Entry 7WQJ (X-ray diffraction, 2.75 A resolution); this record covers chains A and B.

# Chain A (and B)
Protein: 3C-like proteinase
Source organism: Middle East respiratory syndrome-related coronavirus
Notes: EC 3.4.19.12, 3.4.22.69; chain B of this document is another copy of the same molecule, construct and numbering; everything in this record applies to it too
UniProt: T2BB45 (T2BB45_MERS); residues 2-301 here correspond to UniProt positions 3249-3548 (UniProt number = residue number + 3247)
Amino-acid sequence (300 residues; each row starts with the number of its first residue):
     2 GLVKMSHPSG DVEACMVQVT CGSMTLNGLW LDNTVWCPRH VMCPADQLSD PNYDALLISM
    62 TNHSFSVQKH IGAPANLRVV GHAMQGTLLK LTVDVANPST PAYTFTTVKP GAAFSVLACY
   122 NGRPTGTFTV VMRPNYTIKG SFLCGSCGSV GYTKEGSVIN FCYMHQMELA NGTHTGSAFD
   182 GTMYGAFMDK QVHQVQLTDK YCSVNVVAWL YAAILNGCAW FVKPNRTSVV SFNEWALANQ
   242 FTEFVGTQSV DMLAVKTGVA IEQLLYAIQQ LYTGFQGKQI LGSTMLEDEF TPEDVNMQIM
Unresolved in the structure: 2 (chain B: fully traced)
Residues lining bound ligands: 80I ([(3S)-3-[[(2S)-2-[(4-methoxy-1H-indol-2-yl)carbonylamino]-4-methyl-pentanoyl]amino]-2-oxidanylidene-4-[(3R)-2-oxidanylidene-3,4-dihydropyrrol-3-yl]butyl] dihydrogen phosphate): His-41, Leu-49, Phe-143, Leu-144, Cys-145, Gly-146, Ser-147, Cys-148, His-166, Gln-167, Met-168, Glu-169, His-175, Asp-190, Lys-191, Gln-192, Val-193, His-194

# Chain A / chain B interface
Contacting residue pairs - 45 pairs, chain A then chain B:
  Val-4(A) / Lys-140(B)
  Val-4(A) / Gly-141(B)
  Val-4(A) / Ser-142(B)
  Lys-5(A) / Phe-129(B)
  Met-6(A) / Thr-128(B)
  Met-6(A) / Phe-129(B)  hydrophobic
  Met-6(A) / Ser-142(B)
  Ser-7(A) / Gly-127(B)
  Ser-7(A) / Thr-128(B)  hydrogen bond (backbone-backbone)
  His-8(A) / Thr-128(B)
  Pro-9(A) / Ser-10(B)
  Pro-9(A) / Glu-14(B)
  Pro-9(A) / Pro-125(B)
  Pro-9(A) / Thr-126(B)
  Pro-9(A) / Gly-127(B)
  Ser-10(A) / Pro-9(B)
  Ser-10(A) / Ser-10(B)  hydrogen bond (backbone-side chain)
  Ser-10(A) / Glu-14(B)  hydrogen bond (backbone-side chain)
  Gly-11(A) / Ser-10(B)
  Gly-11(A) / Gly-11(B)
  Gly-11(A) / Glu-14(B)  hydrogen bond (backbone-side chain)
  Glu-14(A) / Pro-9(B)
  Glu-14(A) / Ser-10(B)  hydrogen bond (side chain-backbone)
  Glu-14(A) / Gly-11(B)  hydrogen bond (side chain-backbone)
  Leu-118(A) / Pro-9(B)  hydrophobic
  Pro-125(A) / Pro-9(B)
  Thr-126(A) / Pro-9(B)
  Gly-127(A) / Ser-7(B)
  Gly-127(A) / Pro-9(B)
  Thr-128(A) / Met-6(B)
  Thr-128(A) / Ser-7(B)  hydrogen bond (backbone-backbone)
  Thr-128(A) / His-8(B)
  Phe-129(A) / Val-4(B)  hydrophobic
  Phe-129(A) / Lys-5(B)
  Lys-140(A) / Val-4(B)
  Ser-142(A) / Val-4(B)
  Ser-142(A) / Met-6(B)
  Ser-142(A) / Gln-299(B)  hydrogen bond
  Leu-144(A) / Met-298(B)
  Leu-144(A) / Gln-299(B)
  Leu-144(A) / Met-301(B)
  Asn-217(A) / Asn-172(B)
  Thr-285(A) / Thr-285(B)
  Met-298(A) / Leu-144(B)
  Gln-299(A) / Ser-142(B)  hydrogen bond
Other interface residues (no listed pair), chain A (24 interface residues in all): Gly-141, Asn-172
Other interface residues (no listed pair), chain B (27 interface residues in all): Gly-2, Asp-12, Thr-130, Asn-217

# In short
24 residues of chain A face 27 of chain B across their interface, with 9 hydrogen bonds. Polar pairs include
Ser-10(A)/Ser-10(B), Ser-10(A)/Glu-14(B) and Gly-11(A)/Glu-14(B). Chain A binds compound 80I.
Chain A and chain B are both 3C-like proteinase (Middle East respiratory syndrome-related coronavirus); the
structure, Crystal structure of MERS main protease in complex with PF07304814, was determined by X-ray
diffraction, deposited together with 7VVP and 7WQH.
